8JAK - chains A and B of the 12 polymer chains in the assembly; structure by electron microscopy, 2.52 A resolution.

Chain A:
Name: Methylcrotonoyl-CoA carboxylase subunit alpha, mitochondrial
Organism: Homo sapiens
Notes: EC 6.4.1.4
UniProtKB: Q96RQ3 (MCCA_HUMAN); residues 1-725 here = UniProt positions 1-725
Amino-acid sequence (725 residues; row label = number of the first residue in the row):
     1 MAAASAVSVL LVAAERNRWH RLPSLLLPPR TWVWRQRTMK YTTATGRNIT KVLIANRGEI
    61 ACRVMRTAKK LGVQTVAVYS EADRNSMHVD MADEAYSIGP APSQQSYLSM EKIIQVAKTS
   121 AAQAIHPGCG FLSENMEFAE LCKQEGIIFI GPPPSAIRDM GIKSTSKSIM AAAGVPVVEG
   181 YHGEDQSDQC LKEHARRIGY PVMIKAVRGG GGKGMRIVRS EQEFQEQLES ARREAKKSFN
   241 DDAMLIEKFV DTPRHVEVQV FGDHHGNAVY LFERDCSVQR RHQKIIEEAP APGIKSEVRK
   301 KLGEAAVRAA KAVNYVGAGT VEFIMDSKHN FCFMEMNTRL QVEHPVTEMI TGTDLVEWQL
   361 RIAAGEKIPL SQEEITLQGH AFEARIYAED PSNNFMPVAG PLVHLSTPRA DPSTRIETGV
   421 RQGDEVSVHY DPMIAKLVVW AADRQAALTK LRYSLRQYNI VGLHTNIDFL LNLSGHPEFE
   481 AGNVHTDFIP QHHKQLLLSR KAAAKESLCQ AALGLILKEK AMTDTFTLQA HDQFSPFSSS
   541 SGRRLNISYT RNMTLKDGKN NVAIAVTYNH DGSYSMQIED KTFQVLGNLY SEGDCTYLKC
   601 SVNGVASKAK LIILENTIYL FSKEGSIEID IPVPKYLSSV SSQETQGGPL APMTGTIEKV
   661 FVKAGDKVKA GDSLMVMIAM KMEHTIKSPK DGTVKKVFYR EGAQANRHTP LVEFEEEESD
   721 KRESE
Not modelled in the structure: 1-46, 718-725
What the authors report for this chain:
  - conformationally variable residues (domain motion, order/disorder transition): Ile631 to Gly655

Chain B:
Name: Methylcrotonoyl-CoA carboxylase beta chain, mitochondrial
Organism: Homo sapiens
Notes: EC 6.4.1.4
UniProtKB: Q9HCC0 (MCCB_HUMAN); residue numbers follow UniProt; this construct covers 1-563
Amino-acid sequence (563 residues; row label = number of the first residue in the row):
     1 MWAVLRLALR PCARASPAGP RAYHGDSVAS LGTQPDLGSA LYQENYKQMK ALVNQLHERV
    61 EHIKLGGGEK ARALHISRGK LLPRERIDNL IDPGSPFLEL SQFAGYQLYD NEEVPGGGII
   121 TGIGRVSGVE CMIIANDATV KGGAYYPVTV KKQLRAQEIA MQNRLPCIYL VDSGGAYLPR
   181 QADVFPDRDH FGRTFYNQAI MSSKNIAQIA VVMGSCTAGG AYVPAMADEN IIVRKQGTIF
   241 LAGPPLVKAA TGEEVSAEDL GGADLHCRKS GVSDHWALDD HHALHLTRKV VRNLNYQKKL
   301 DVTIEPSEEP LFPADELYGI VGANLKRSFD VREVIARIVD GSRFTEFKAF YGDTLVTGFA
   361 RIFGYPVGIV GNNGVLFSES AKKGTHFVQL CCQRNIPLLF LQNITGFMVG REYEAEGIAK
   421 DGAKMVAAVA CAQVPKITLI IGGSYGAGNY GMCGRAYSPR FLYIWPNARI SVMGGEQAAN
   481 VLATITKDQR AREGKQFSSA DEAALKEPII KKFEEEGNPY YSSARVWDDG IIDPADTRLV
   541 LGLSFSAALN APIEKTDFGI FRM
Not modelled in the structure: 1-22, 242-256
Swiss-Prot annotation at these positions:
  - region: Arg343 to Asn372 (Acyl-CoA binding)
  - modified residue: Lys70 (N6-acetyllysine), Lys141 (N6-succinyllysine), Lys495 (N6-acetyllysine), Lys511 (N6-acetyllysine)
  - natural variant: Ser39 (S39F: In MCC2D), Gly68 (G68V: In MCC2D; uncertain significance), Glu99 (E99Q: In MCC2D), Ser101 (S101F: In MCC2D), Gly105 (G105R: In MCC2D; uncertain significance), Gly118 (deletion: In MCC2D), Cys131 (C131F: In MCC2D), Thr139 (T139I: In MCC2D), Tyr146 (Y146N: In MCC2D), Lys152 (K152T: In MCC2D), Arg155 (R155Q: In MCC2D; R155W: In MCC2D), Asn163 (N163D: In MCC2D; uncertain significance), 42 further natural variant entries in UniProt
What the authors report for this chain:
  - catalytic residues: Phe407, Ala447 (proposed by the authors, not directly observed)

Interface between chain A and chain B:
Pairs across the interface (48; chain A residue first):
  His531(A) - Gln297(B)
  His531(A) - Lys298(B)  hydrogen bond (side chain-backbone)
  Asp532(A) - Lys298(B)  salt bridge
  Asp532(A) - Tyr365(B)  hydrogen bond
  Asp532(A) - Ser546(B)  hydrogen bond
  Phe534(A) - Ile304(B)  hydrophobic
  Phe534(A) - Pro306(B)  hydrophobic
  Phe534(A) - Phe363(B)
  Ser535(A) - Arg125(B)  hydrogen bond
  Ser535(A) - Tyr365(B)
  Ser535(A) - Ser546(B)
  Pro536(A) - Pro96(B)
  Pro536(A) - Phe363(B)  hydrophobic
  Pro536(A) - Gly542(B)
  Pro536(A) - Leu543(B)  hydrophobic
  Phe537(A) - Pro96(B)
  Phe537(A) - Arg125(B)
  Phe537(A) - Glu130(B)
  Phe537(A) - Leu543(B)  hydrophobic
  Ser538(A) - Arg125(B)  hydrogen bond
  Ser539(A) - Gly94(B)
  Ser539(A) - Pro96(B)
  Ser540(A) - Gly94(B)
  Ser541(A) - Gly94(B)  hydrogen bond (backbone-backbone)
  Gly542(A) - Gly94(B)  hydrogen bond (backbone-backbone)
  Arg543(A) - Pro96(B)
  Arg543(A) - Phe97(B)  hydrogen bond (backbone-backbone)
  Arg543(A) - Asp536(B)  salt bridge
  Arg543(A) - Leu539(B)
  Arg544(A) - Asp88(B)  salt bridge
  Arg544(A) - Ile91(B)
  Arg544(A) - Ser95(B)  hydrogen bond (side chain-backbone)
  Leu545(A) - Leu98(B)  hydrophobic
  Leu545(A) - Glu99(B)
  Leu545(A) - Gln102(B)  hydrogen bond (backbone-side chain)
  Leu545(A) - Val540(B)  hydrophobic
  Asn546(A) - Leu56(B)
  Asn546(A) - His57(B)  hydrogen bond (backbone-side chain)
  Asn546(A) - Val60(B)
  Asn546(A) - Glu61(B)
  Asn546(A) - Gln102(B)  hydrogen bond
  Asn546(A) - Ile531(B)
  Ile547(A) - Val60(B)  hydrophobic
  Ile547(A) - Glu61(B)
  Ile547(A) - Lys64(B)
  Tyr549(A) - Asp88(B)
  Tyr636(A) - His282(B)
  Tyr636(A) - His285(B)
Also at the interface, not in a pair above, chain A (23 interface residues in all): Glu519, Phe526, Asn552, Tyr568, Leu637
Also at the interface, not in a pair above, chain B (42 interface residues in all): Glu85, Pro93, Ile123, Gly124, Gly128, Leu278, Lys299, Leu300, Glu305, Ser307, Asp533

Summary:
23 residues of chain A and 42 residues of chain B are in contact; the contacts include 12 hydrogen bonds and 3
salt bridges. Polar pairs include Asp532(A)-Lys298(B), Arg543(A)-Asp536(B) and Arg544(A)-Asp88(B). The paper
reports catalytic residues Phe407(B) and Ala447(B); conformational variability at Ile631(A).
Here chain A is Methylcrotonoyl-CoA carboxylase subunit alpha, mitochondrial and chain B is
Methylcrotonoyl-CoA carboxylase beta chain, mitochondrial, both from Homo sapiens. Entry 8JAK (Human MCC in
MCCU state) was determined by electron microscopy (same publication as 7YBU, 8J4Z, 8J78, 8J7D, 8JAW, 8JXL and
3 further entries).
